3HMG - chains B and D of the 6 polymer chains in the assembly; structure by X-ray diffraction, 2.90 A resolution.

# Chain B (and D)
Name: Hemagglutinin
Organism: Influenza A virus
Notes: chain D of this document is another copy of the same molecule, construct and numbering; everything in this record applies to it too
Reference sequence: P03437 (HEMA_IAAIC); residues 1-175 here correspond to UniProt positions 346-520 (UniProt number = residue number + 345)
Chain sequence (175 residues; each row starts with the number of its first residue):
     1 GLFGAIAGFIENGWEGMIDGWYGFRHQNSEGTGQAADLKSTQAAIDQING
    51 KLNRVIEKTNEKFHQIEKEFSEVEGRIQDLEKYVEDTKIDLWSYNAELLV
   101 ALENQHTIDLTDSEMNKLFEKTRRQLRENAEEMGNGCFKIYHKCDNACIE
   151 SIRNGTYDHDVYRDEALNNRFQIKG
Disulfide bonds: Cys144-Cys148
Glycans and other covalent adducts: N-acetylglucosamine (NAG) linked to Asn154
UniProt features mapped onto this chain:
  - glycosylation: Asn154 (N-linked (GlcNAc...) asparagine)

# How chain B and chain D interact
Residue-residue contacts - 53 pairs, chain B then chain D:
  Gly1(B) - Lys117(D)
  Leu2(B) - Phe3(D)  hydrophobic
  Leu2(B) - Ser113(D)  hydrogen bond (backbone-side chain)
  Leu2(B) - Lys117(D)
  Phe3(B) - Phe3(D)  hydrophobic
  Gly4(B) - Lys117(D)
  Phe9(B) - Arg124(D)
  Arg76(B) - Glu74(D)  salt bridge
  Arg76(B) - Ile77(D)
  Arg76(B) - Glu81(D)  salt bridge
  Ile77(B) - Ile77(D)  hydrophobic
  Asp79(B) - His64(D)  salt bridge
  Asp79(B) - Ile66(D)
  Leu80(B) - Ile66(D)  hydrophobic
  Leu80(B) - Leu80(D)  hydrophobic
  Tyr83(B) - Gln65(D)
  Tyr83(B) - Ile66(D)  hydrophobic
  Tyr83(B) - Lys68(D)  hydrogen bond
  Tyr83(B) - Val84(D)  hydrophobic
  Tyr83(B) - Glu85(D)  hydrogen bond
  Tyr83(B) - Lys88(D)  hydrogen bond
  Val84(B) - Val84(D)  hydrophobic
  Asp86(B) - Lys62(D)  salt bridge
  Thr87(B) - Lys88(D)
  Asp90(B) - Asn60(D)  hydrogen bond
  Asp90(B) - Lys62(D)  salt bridge
  Leu91(B) - Leu91(D)  hydrophobic
  Leu91(B) - Trp92(D)
  Leu91(B) - Asn95(D)
  Tyr94(B) - Trp92(D)  hydrophobic
  Tyr94(B) - Asn95(D)
  Tyr94(B) - Leu99(D)
  Glu97(B) - Arg54(D)  salt bridge
  Ala101(B) - Arg54(D)
  Leu102(B) - Leu102(D)  hydrophobic
  Phe119(B) - Arg124(D)
  Glu131(B) - Arg127(D)  salt bridge
  Glu131(B) - Glu128(D)
  Glu131(B) - Arg163(D)  salt bridge
  Glu132(B) - Arg123(D)  salt bridge
  Glu132(B) - Arg124(D)  salt bridge
  Glu132(B) - Arg127(D)
  Tyr141(B) - Arg127(D)
  Arg170(B) - Glu128(D)  salt bridge
  Arg170(B) - Arg163(D)  hydrogen bond (backbone-side chain)
  Phe171(B) - Leu167(D)  hydrophobic
  Phe171(B) - Phe171(D)  hydrophobic
  Gln172(B) - Arg163(D)  hydrogen bond
  Gln172(B) - Asp164(D)
  Ile173(B) - Asp164(D)
  Ile173(B) - Asn168(D)
  Lys174(B) - Asp164(D)  hydrogen bond (backbone-side chain)
  Gly175(B) - Asp164(D)
Interface residues without a listed pair, chain B (33 interface residues in all): Leu98, Gln105, Met133, Gly134
Interface residues without a listed pair, chain D (37 interface residues in all): Leu2, Phe70, Gln78, His106, Asp109, Leu110

# Summary
The interface between chain B and chain D involves 33 residues on one side and 37 on the other, with 8
hydrogen bonds and 11 salt bridges. Polar contacts include Arg76(B)-Glu74(D), Arg76(B)-Glu81(D) and
Asp79(B)-His64(D).
Chain B and chain D are both Hemagglutinin (Influenza A virus); the structure, Refinement of the influenza
virus hemagglutinin by simulated annealing, was determined by X-ray diffraction, deposited together with 2HMG,
4HMG and 5HMG.
